PDB entry 8CWL | electron microscopy, 2.90 A resolution | chains A and B

# Chain A (and B)
Name: 15-hydroxyprostaglandin dehydrogenase [NAD(+)]
From: Homo sapiens
Notes: EC 1.1.1.141, 1.1.1.-, 1.1.1.232; chain B of this document is another copy of the same molecule, construct and numbering; everything in this record applies to it too
Reference sequence: P15428 (PGDH_HUMAN); residue numbers follow UniProt; this construct covers 3-256
Chain sequence (255 residues; row label = number of the first residue in the row):
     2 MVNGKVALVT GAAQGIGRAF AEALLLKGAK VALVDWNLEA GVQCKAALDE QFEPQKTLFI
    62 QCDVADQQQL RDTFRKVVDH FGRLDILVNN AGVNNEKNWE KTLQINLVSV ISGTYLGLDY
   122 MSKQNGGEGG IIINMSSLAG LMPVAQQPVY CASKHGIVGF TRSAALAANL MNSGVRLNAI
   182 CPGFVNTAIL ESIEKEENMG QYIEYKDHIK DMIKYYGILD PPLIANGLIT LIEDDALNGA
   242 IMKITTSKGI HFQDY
Differences from the reference sequence: initiating methionine (2)
Residues lining bound ligands:
  - NADH (NAI; 1,4-dihydronicotinamide adenine dinucleotide): Gly12, Ala14, Gln15, Gly16, Ile17, Val35, Asp36, Trp37, Cys63, Asp64, Val65, Ala66, Asn91, Ala92, Gly93, Val94, Ile106, Met136, Ser137, Ser138, Tyr151, Lys155, Pro183, Gly184, Phe185, Val186, Thr188, Ala189, Ile190, Leu191
  - RLD (2-methyl-6-[7-(piperidine-1-carbonyl)quinoxalin-2-yl]isoquinolin-1(2H)-one): Asn95, Ser138, Leu139, Ala140, Met143, Val145, Gln148, Tyr151, Gly184, Phe185, Ile190, Leu191, Ile194, Ile210, Met213, Tyr217, Thr246, Thr247, Ser248
UniProt features mapped onto this chain:
  - active site: Tyr151 (Proton acceptor)
  - binding site (NAD(+)): Gly12 to Ala20, Asp36, Trp37, Cys63 to Val65, Asn91, Tyr151 to Lys155, Val186 to Thr188
  - binding site (substrate): Ser138, Gln148
  - natural variant: Ala140 (A140P: In COA), Ser193 (S193P: In DIGC)
  - mutagenesis: Gln148 (Q148A: Loss of activity; Q148E/H/N: Reduced affinity for NAD and prostaglandin E2), Tyr151 (Y151A: Loss of activity; Y151F: Loss 15-hydroxyprostaglandin dehydrogenase activity), Lys155 (K155Q: Loss 15-hydroxyprostaglandin dehydrogenase activity)
Reported in the primary citation:
  - binding site for RLD: Ser138, Tyr151, Phe185, Tyr217, Thr246
  - binding site for RLD: Leu139 (from molecular simulation)
  - mutagenesis - F185A, Y217A: decreased binding to RLD
  - catalytic residues: Ser138, Tyr151 (citing earlier work)
  - mutagenesis - Y217A: decreased binding to PGE2
  - mutagenesis - F185A, F185A/Y217A: abolished catalytic activity
  - mutagenesis - F185A (1.0-1.5 degC), Y217A (1.0-1.5 degC): decreased stability
  - mutagenesis - Y217A: decreased catalytic activity on PGE2

# How chain A and chain B interact
Contacting residue pairs (47):
  Trp100(A) with Val109(B); Ile112(B), hydrophobic; Ser113(B); Tyr116(B)
  Leu104(A) with Val109(B), hydrophobic; Ile112(B), hydrophobic
  Leu108(A) with Leu108(B), hydrophobic
  Val109(A) with Trp100(B); Leu104(B), hydrophobic
  Ile112(A) with Trp100(B), hydrophobic; Leu104(B), hydrophobic; Val150(B), hydrophobic
  Ser113(A) with Trp100(B)
  Tyr116(A) with Tyr203(B), hydrogen bond
  Pro144(A) with Arg163(B)
  Val145(A) with Ser164(B)
  Ala146(A) with Ser164(B); Leu167(B), hydrophobic; Ala168(B); Leu171(B), hydrophobic
  Gln147(A) with Leu171(B)
  Pro149(A) with Phe161(B), hydrophobic; Ser164(B)
  Val150(A) with Tyr116(B)
  Ala153(A) with Gly157(B); Phe161(B), hydrophobic
  His156(A) with His156(B); Gly160(B)
  Gly157(A) with Ala153(B); Gly157(B)
  Gly160(A) with His156(B)
  Phe161(A) with Pro149(B), hydrophobic; Ala153(B), hydrophobic
  Arg163(A) with Pro144(B)
  Ser164(A) with Pro144(B); Val145(B); Pro149(B)
  Ala168(A) with Ala146(B)
  Leu171(A) with Gln147(B); Tyr206(B), hydrophobic; His209(B)
  Met172(A) with Gln202(B); Tyr206(B)
  Gln202(A) with Met172(B)
  Tyr203(A) with Tyr116(B), hydrogen bond
  Tyr206(A) with Met172(B)
  His209(A) with Leu171(B)
Other interface residues (no listed pair), chain A (31 interface residues in all): Gln68, Glu101, Cys152, Leu167
Other interface residues (no listed pair), chain B (32 interface residues in all): Gln68, Glu101, Cys152, Ala165

# Summary
Chain A and chain B form an interface of 31 and 32 residues respectively; the contacts include 2 hydrogen
bonds. Its one hydrogen-bonded contact is Tyr116(A)-Tyr203(B). Bound to chain A: NADH and compound RLD. From
the paper: catalytic residues Ser138(A) and Tyr151(A); F185A and Y217A of chain A reduce binding to RLD.
Chain A and chain B are both 15-hydroxyprostaglandin dehydrogenase [NAD(+)] (Homo sapiens); the structure,
Cryo-EM structure of Human 15-PGDH in complex with small molecule SW222746, was determined by electron
microscopy (same publication as 8FD8 and 8CVN).
